4YO0 - chains A and E of the 3 polymer chains in the assembly; structure by X-ray diffraction, 1.56 A resolution.

== Chain A ==
Molecule: Heavy chain of antigen binding fragment, Fab
Organism: Rattus norvegicus
Notes: antibody fragment or engineered binder
Sequence (238 residues; numbered 1 to 238; the number before each row is that of its first residue):
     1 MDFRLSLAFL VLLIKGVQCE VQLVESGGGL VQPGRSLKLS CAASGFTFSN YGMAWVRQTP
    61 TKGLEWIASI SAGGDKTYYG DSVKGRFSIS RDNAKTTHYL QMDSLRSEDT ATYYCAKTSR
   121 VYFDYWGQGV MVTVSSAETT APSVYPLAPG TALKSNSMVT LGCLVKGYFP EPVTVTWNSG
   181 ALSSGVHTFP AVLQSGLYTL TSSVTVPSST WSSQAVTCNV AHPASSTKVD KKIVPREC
Disordered / not traced: 1-19, 150-156, 236-238
Disulfides: Cys-41/Cys-115, Cys-163/Cys-218

== Chain E ==
Molecule: PA14 peptide
Sequence (14 residues; each row starts with the number of its first residue):
     1 EGGVAMPGAE DDVV
Disordered / not traced: 1-2

== How chain A and chain E interact ==
Contacting residue pairs - 29 pairs, chain A then chain E:
  Asn-50(A) / Asp-12(E)
  Asn-50(A) / Val-13(E)  hydrogen bond (backbone-backbone)
  Tyr-51(A) / Asp-12(E)
  Tyr-51(A) / Val-13(E)
  Tyr-51(A) / Val-14(E)
  Gly-52(A) / Asp-12(E)  hydrogen bond (backbone-side chain)
  Ser-69(A) / Pro-7(E)
  Ile-70(A) / Gly-8(E)
  Ser-71(A) / Gly-8(E)
  Ala-72(A) / Asp-11(E)
  Lys-76(A) / Glu-10(E)
  Lys-76(A) / Asp-11(E)  salt bridge
  Tyr-78(A) / Pro-7(E)  hydrophobic
  Tyr-78(A) / Gly-8(E)
  Tyr-78(A) / Glu-10(E)  hydrogen bond
  Thr-118(A) / Met-6(E)
  Thr-118(A) / Ala-9(E)
  Thr-118(A) / Asp-12(E)  hydrogen bond
  Ser-119(A) / Asp-12(E)  hydrogen bond (backbone-side chain)
  Ser-119(A) / Val-14(E)  hydrogen bond (side chain-backbone)
  Arg-120(A) / Ala-5(E)
  Arg-120(A) / Met-6(E)  hydrogen bond (backbone-backbone)
  Arg-120(A) / Ala-9(E)
  Arg-120(A) / Glu-10(E)  hydrogen bond (side chain-backbone)
  Arg-120(A) / Asp-12(E)  hydrogen bond (backbone-side chain)
  Arg-120(A) / Val-14(E)
  Val-121(A) / Met-6(E)
  Tyr-122(A) / Met-6(E)
  Phe-123(A) / Met-6(E)  hydrophobic
Interface residues without a listed pair, chain E (11 interface residues in all): Val-4

== In short ==
Chain A and chain E form an interface of 15 and 11 residues respectively, with 9 hydrogen bonds and 1 salt
bridge. Among the polar pairs are Lys-76(A)/Asp-11(E), Gly-52(A)/Asp-12(E) and Tyr-78(A)/Glu-10(E).
Here chain A is Heavy chain of antigen binding fragment, Fab (Rattus norvegicus) and chain E is PA14 peptide.
Entry 4YO0 (Crystal structure of monoclonal anti-human podoplanin antibody NZ-1 with bound PA peptide) was
determined by X-ray diffraction.
